6AVU - chains H and L of the 4 polymer chains in the assembly; structure by electron microscopy, 35.00 A resolution (very low resolution: no residue pairs are listed; an interface is given only as per-side residue counts).

[Chain H]
Protein: Fab LM609 heavy chain
Organism: Mus musculus
Notes: antibody fragment or engineered binder
Amino-acid sequence (257 residues; each row starts with the number of its first residue):
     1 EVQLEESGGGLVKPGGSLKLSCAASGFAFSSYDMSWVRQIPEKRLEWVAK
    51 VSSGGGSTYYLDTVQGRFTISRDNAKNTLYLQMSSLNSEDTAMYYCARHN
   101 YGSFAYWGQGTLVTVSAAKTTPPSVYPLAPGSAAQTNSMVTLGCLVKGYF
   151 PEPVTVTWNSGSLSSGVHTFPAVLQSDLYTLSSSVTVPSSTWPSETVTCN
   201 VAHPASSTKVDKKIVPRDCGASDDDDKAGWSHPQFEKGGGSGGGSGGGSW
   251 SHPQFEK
Not modelled in the structure: 133-135, 218-257

[Chain L]
Protein: Fab LM609 light chain
Organism: Mus musculus
Notes: antibody fragment or engineered binder
Amino-acid sequence (214 residues; row label = number of the first residue in the row):
     1 ELVMTQTPATLSVTPGDSVSLSCRASQSISNHLHWYQQKSHESPRLLIKY
    51 ASQSISGIPSRFSGSGSGTDFTLSINSVETEDFGMYFCQQSNSWPHTFGG
   101 GTKLEIKRADAAPTVSIFPPSSEQLTSGGASVVCFLNNFYPKDINVKWKI
   151 DGSERQNGVLNSWTDQDSKDSTYSMSSTLTLTKDEYERHNSYTCEATHKT
   201 STSPIVKSFNRNEC
Not modelled in the structure: 1, 202, 214

[Chain H / chain L interface]
At this resolution (35 A) residue pairs are not listed: 15 residues of chain H and 12 of chain L lie at the interface.

[In short]
15 residues of chain H face 12 of chain L across their interface.
Here chain H is Fab LM609 heavy chain and chain L is Fab LM609 light chain, both from Mus musculus. Entry 6AVU
(Human alpha-V beta-3 Integrin (open conformation) in complex with the therapeutic antibody LM609) was
determined by electron microscopy, deposited together with 6AVQ, 6AVR and 5OPY.
